Entry 6DP1 (X-ray diffraction, 1.42 A resolution); this record covers chains A and C of the 4 polymer chains in the assembly.

Chain A:
Protein: Ribonuclease H
Organism: Bacillus halodurans
Notes: EC 3.1.26.4; fragment: Catalytic Domain residues 59-196
UniProt: Q9KEI9 (RNH1_BACHD); residues 59-196 here = UniProt positions 59-196
Sequence (142 residues; row label = number of the first residue in the row):
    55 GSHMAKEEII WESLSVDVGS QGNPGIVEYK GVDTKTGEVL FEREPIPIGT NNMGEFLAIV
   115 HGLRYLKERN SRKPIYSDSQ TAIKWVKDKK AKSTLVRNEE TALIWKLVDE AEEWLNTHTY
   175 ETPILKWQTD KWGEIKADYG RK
Unresolved in the structure: 55-60, 196
Differences from the reference sequence: expression tag (55-58)
Swiss-Prot annotation at these positions:
  - binding site (Mg(2+)): Asp71, Glu109, Asp132, Asp192
  - mutagenesis: Glu109 (E109Q: Loss of activity), Asp132 (D132N: Loss of activity), Glu188 (E188A: Strongly reduces activity; E188Q: No effect), Asp192 (D192N: Strongly reduced activity with manganese. Loss of activity with magnesium)
Metal / ion sites: Mg2+ site 1: Asp71, Asp192 (shared with 1 residue of chain b); Mg2+ site 2: Asp71, Glu109, Asp132 (shared with 1 residue of chain B; 1 residue of chain b); K+: Asp192, Arg195 (shared with 1 residue of chain b)
Reported in the primary citation:
  - catalytic residues: Asp71, Glu109, Asp132, Asp192

Chain C:
Molecule: 6-nt DNA strand
Sequence (6 nucleotides; each row starts with the number of its first residue):
     1 CGATGT
Metal / ion sites: K+: DT4, DG5

How chain A and chain C interact:
Residue-residue contacts (21):
  Asn77(A) - DA3(C)  hydrogen bond to the base
  Asn77(A) - DT4(C)  hydrogen bond to the sugar
  Pro78(A) - DA3(C)  phosphate contact
  Pro78(A) - DT4(C)  phosphate contact
  Thr104(A) - DT4(C)  phosphate contact
  Thr104(A) - DG5(C)  hydrogen bond to the phosphate
  Asn105(A) - DT4(C)  hydrogen bond to the base
  Asn106(A) - DT4(C)  hydrogen bond to the base
  Asn106(A) - DG5(C)  hydrogen bond to the sugar
  Met107(A) - DG5(C)  phosphate contact
  Gln134(A) - DG5(C)  base contact
  Gln134(A) - DT6(C)  base contact
  Thr135(A) - DG5(C)  sugar contact
  Lys138(A) - DT6(C)  phosphate contact
  Trp139(A) - DG5(C)  phosphate contact
  Trp139(A) - DT6(C)  hydrogen bond to the phosphate
  Lys146(A) - DG5(C)  sugar contact
  Lys146(A) - DT6(C)  salt bridge to the phosphate
  Ser147(A) - DG5(C)  hydrogen bond to the phosphate
  Thr148(A) - DG5(C)  hydrogen bond to the phosphate
  Leu149(A) - DG5(C)  phosphate contact
Interface residues without a listed pair, chain C (5 interface residues in all): DG2

Summary:
The interface between chain A and chain C involves 14 residues on one side and 5 on the other; the contacts
include 9 hydrogen bonds and 1 salt bridge. Polar pairs include Asn77(A)-DA3(C), Asn105(A)-DT4(C) and
Asn106(A)-DT4(C). From the paper: catalytic residues Asp71(A), Glu109(A) and Asp132(A) among others.
Here chain A is Ribonuclease H (Bacillus halodurans) and chain C is a 6-nt DNA strand. Entry 6DP1 (Crystal
Structure of Bacillus Halodurans Ribonuclease H1 in Complex with an RNA/DNA Hybrid: Reaction in 5 ...) was
determined by X-ray diffraction together with 6DMN, 6DMV, 6DO8, 6DO9, 6DOA, 6DOB and 46 further entries from
the same study.
